8QKT - chains AAA and JJJ of the 10 polymer chains in the assembly; structure by X-ray diffraction, 3.26 A resolution.

Chain AAA:
Protein: Histone H3.1
Source organism: Homo sapiens
Reference sequence: P68431 (H31_HUMAN); residues 38-135 here correspond to UniProt positions 39-136 (UniProt number = residue number + 1)
Chain sequence (98 residues; numbered 38 to 135; the number before each row is that of its first residue):
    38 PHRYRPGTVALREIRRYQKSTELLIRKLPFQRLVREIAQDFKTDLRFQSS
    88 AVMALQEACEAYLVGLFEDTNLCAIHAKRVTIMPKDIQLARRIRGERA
Curated features (UniProtKB/Swiss-Prot):
  - modified residue: Tyr41 (Phosphotyrosine), Lys56 (N6,N6,N6-trimethyllysine), Ser57 (Phosphoserine), Lys64 (N6-(2-hydroxyisobutyryl)lysine), Lys79 (N6,N6,N6-trimethyllysine), Thr80 (Phosphothreonine), Ser86 (Phosphoserine), Thr107 (Phosphothreonine), Lys115 (N6-acetyllysine), Lys122 (N6-(2-hydroxyisobutyryl)lysine)

Chain JJJ:
Molecule: 167-nt DNA strand
Source organism: synthetic construct
Sequence (167 nucleotides; numbered -83 to 83; the number before each row is that of its first residue; numbers below 1 keep their minus sign (DA-83 is residue -83)):
   -83 ATCTTTTTTTTTTCACAATCCCGGTGCCGAGGCCGCTCAATTGGTCGTAG
   -33 ACAGCTCTAGCACCGCTTAAACGCACGTACGGATTCCGTACGTGCGTTTA
    17 AGCGGTGCTAGAGCTGTCTACGACCAATTGAGCGGCCTCGGCACCGGGAT
    67 TGTGAAAAAAAAAAGAT
Ion coordination: Mn2+ site 1 near DG-61 (its only coordinating residue here); Mn2+ site 2 near DG-34 (its only coordinating residue here); Mn2+ site 3 near DG-3 (its only coordinating residue here); Mn2+ site 4 near DG38 (its only coordinating residue here); Mn2+ site 5 near DG50 (its only coordinating residue here); Mn2+ site 6 near DG63 (its only coordinating residue here)

How chain AAA and chain JJJ interact:
Pairs across the interface (27; chain AAA residue first):
  His39(AAA) with DA-67(JJJ), phosphate contact; DG10(JJJ), sugar contact
  Arg40(AAA) with DT9(JJJ), base contact; DG10(JJJ), sugar contact
  Tyr41(AAA) with DA-67(JJJ), sugar contact; DA-66(JJJ), sugar contact; DT9(JJJ), phosphate contact; DG10(JJJ), hydrogen bond to the phosphate
  Pro43(AAA) with DG8(JJJ), phosphate contact; DT9(JJJ), sugar contact
  Gly44(AAA) with DG8(JJJ), hydrogen bond to the phosphate; DT9(JJJ), hydrogen bond to the phosphate
  Thr45(AAA) with DT9(JJJ), phosphate contact
  Val46(AAA) with DT9(JJJ), hydrogen bond to the phosphate; DG10(JJJ), phosphate contact
  Ala47(AAA) with DT9(JJJ), hydrogen bond to the phosphate
  Arg49(AAA) with DA-66(JJJ), hydrogen bond to the phosphate; DT-65(JJJ), salt bridge to the phosphate
  Arg63(AAA) with DA17(JJJ), phosphate contact; DG18(JJJ), phosphate contact
  Lys64(AAA) with DG18(JJJ), hydrogen bond to the phosphate
  Leu65(AAA) with DA17(JJJ), phosphate contact; DG18(JJJ), hydrogen bond to the phosphate
  Pro66(AAA) with DA17(JJJ), phosphate contact
  Arg69(AAA) with DA17(JJJ), salt bridge to the phosphate
  Arg83(AAA) with DA26(JJJ), phosphate contact; DG27(JJJ), salt bridge to the phosphate
Interface residues without a listed pair, chain AAA (17 interface residues in all): Arg42, Asp81

Summary:
17 residues of chain AAA face 10 of chain JJJ across their interface, with 8 hydrogen bonds and 3 salt
bridges. Polar pairs include Tyr41(AAA)-DG10(JJJ), Gly44(AAA)-DG8(JJJ) and Gly44(AAA)-DT9(JJJ).
Chain AAA is Histone H3.1 (Homo sapiens) and chain JJJ is a 167-nt DNA strand (synthetic construct); the
structure, Structure of a nucleosome composed of a palindromic 167-base pair blunt-ended DNA fragment, was
determined by X-ray diffraction.
